Entry 4RQ4 (X-ray diffraction, 2.10 A resolution); this record covers chains A and T of the 4 polymer chains in the assembly.

Chain A:
Protein: DNA polymerase beta
From: Homo sapiens
Notes: EC 2.7.7.7, 4.2.99.-
Reference sequence: P06746 (DPOLB_HUMAN); residue numbers follow UniProt; this construct covers 1-335
Amino-acid sequence (343 residues; each row starts with the number of its first residue; numbers below 1 keep their minus sign (Met-1 is residue -1)):
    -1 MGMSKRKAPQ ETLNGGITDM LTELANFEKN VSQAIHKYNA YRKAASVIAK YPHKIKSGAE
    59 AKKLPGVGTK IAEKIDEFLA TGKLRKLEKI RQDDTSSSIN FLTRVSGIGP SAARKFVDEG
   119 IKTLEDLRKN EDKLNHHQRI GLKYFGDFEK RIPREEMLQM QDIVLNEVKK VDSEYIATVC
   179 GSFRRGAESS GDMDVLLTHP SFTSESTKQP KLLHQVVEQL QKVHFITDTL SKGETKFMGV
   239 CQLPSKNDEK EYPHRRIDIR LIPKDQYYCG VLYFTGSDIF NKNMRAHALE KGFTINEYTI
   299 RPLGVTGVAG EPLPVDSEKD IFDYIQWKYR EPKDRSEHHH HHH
Not modelled in the structure: -1 to 9, 336-341
Sequence notes: expression tag (-1 to 0, 336-341)
Metal / ion sites: Na+ site 1: Lys60, Leu62, Val65 (shared with 1 residue of chain D); Na+ site 2: Thr101, Val103, Ile106 (shared with 1 residue of chain P); Mg2+ site 1: Asp190, Asp192 (together with 2'-deoxyadenosine 5'-triphosphate, pyrophosphate) (shared with 1 residue of chain P); Mg2+ site 2: Asp190, Asp192, Asp256 (together with 2'-deoxyadenosine 5'-triphosphate) (shared with 2 residues of chain P)
Ligand contacts: 2'-deoxyadenosine 5'-triphosphate / pyrophosphate: Arg149, Gly179, Ser180, Arg183, Ser188, Gly189, Asp190, Asp192, Tyr271, Phe272, Thr273, Gly274, Ser275, Asp276, Asn279, Arg283
Curated features (UniProtKB/Swiss-Prot):
  - region: Arg183 to Asp192 (DNA-binding)
  - active site: Lys72 (Nucleophile)
  - binding site (K(+)): Lys60, Leu62, Val65, Thr101, Val103, Ile106
  - binding site (Na(+)): Lys60, Leu62, Val65, Thr101, Val103, Ile106
  - binding site (dATP): Arg149, Ser180, Arg183, Gly189, Asp190
  - binding site (dCTP): Arg149, Ser180, Arg183, Gly189, Asp190
  - binding site (dGTP): Arg149, Ser180, Arg183, Gly189, Asp190, Asp192
  - binding site (dTTP): Arg149, Ser180, Arg183, Gly189, Asp190
  - binding site (Mg(2+)): Asp190, Asp192, Asp256
  - modified residue: Lys72 (N6-acetyllysine), Arg83 (Omega-N-methylarginine), Arg152 (Omega-N-methylarginine)
  - cross-link (Glycyl lysine isopeptide (Lys-Gly)): Lys41 (interchain with G-Cter in ubiquitin), Lys61 (interchain with G-Cter in ubiquitin), Lys81 (interchain with G-Cter in ubiquitin)
  - natural variant: Leu22 (L22P: Found in a gastric cancer sample; uncertain significance), Tyr39 (Y39C: Found in a gastric cancer sample; uncertain significance), Gly118 (G118V: Decreased DNA-directed DNA polymerase activity), Arg137 (R137Q: Decreased function in base-excision repair), Arg149 (R149I: Decreased DNA-directed DNA polymerase activity), Asp160 (D160N: Found in a gastric cancer sample; uncertain significance), Cys239 (C239R: Found in a gastric cancer sample; uncertain significance), Lys289 (K289M: Found in a colon cancer sample; uncertain significance), Asn294 (N294D: Found in a gastric cancer sample; uncertain significance), Glu295 (E295K: Found in a gastric cancer sample; uncertain significance)
  - mutagenesis: Phe25 (F25W: No effect on 5'-dRP lyase activity. Decreased ssDNA binding), His34 (H34G: Decreased 5'-dRP lyase activity. Decreased ssDNA binding), Lys35 (K35A: Decreased 5'-dRP lyase activity. Decreased ssDNA binding. Loss of 5'-dRP lyase activity; when associated with A-68 and A-72. Decreased ssDNA binding; when associated with A-68 and A-72 ...), Tyr39 (Y39F: No effect on 5'-dRP lyase activity; Y39Q: Abolishes DNA polymerase and 5'-dRP lyase activity), Lys41 (K41R: Abolishes ubiquitination; when associated with R-61 and R-81), Lys60 (K60A: Decreased 5'-dRP lyase activity. Decreased ssDNA binding), Lys61 (K61R: Abolishes ubiquitination; when associated with R-41 and R-81), Lys68 (K68A: No effect on 5'-dRP lyase activity. Decreased ssDNA binding. Loss of 5'-dRP lyase activity; when associated with A-35 and A-72. Decreased ssDNA binding; when associated with A-35 and A-72 ...), Glu71 (E71Q: No effect on 5'-dRP lyase activity. No effect on structure shown by circular dichroism. No effect on ssDNA binding), Lys72 (K72A: Severely reduced 5'-dRP lyase activity. Does not affect ssDNA binding. Loss of 5'-dRP lyase activity; when associated with A-35 and A-68. Decreased ssDNA binding ...), Glu75 (E75A: Slightly decreased 5'-dRP lyase activity. Decreased ssDNA binding. No effect on structure shown by circular dichroism), Lys81 (K81R: Abolishes ubiquitination; when associated with R-41 and R-61), 5 further mutagenesis entries in UniProt

Chain T:
Molecule: 16-nt DNA strand
Sequence (16 nucleotides; each row starts with the number of its first residue):
     1 CCGACGGCGC ATCAGC
Modified residues: 8OG (8-oxo-2'-deoxy-guanosine-5'-monophosphate) at position 6

How chain A and chain T interact:
Residue-residue contacts (26):
  His34(A) with DC5(T), stacking on the base
  Ser229(A) with DC10(T), phosphate contact; DA11(T), phosphate contact
  Lys230(A) with DC10(T), hydrogen bond to the phosphate; DA11(T), hydrogen bond to the phosphate
  Gly231(A) with DC10(T), phosphate contact
  Glu232(A) with DC10(T), hydrogen bond to the phosphate
  Thr233(A) with DG9(T), hydrogen bond to the phosphate; DC10(T), hydrogen bond to the phosphate
  Lys234(A) with DG9(T), sugar contact; DC10(T), hydrogen bond to the phosphate
  Arg258(A) with DG9(T), sugar contact
  Tyr271(A) with DG7(T), base contact
  Lys280(A) with DC5(T), phosphate contact; 8OG_6(T), salt bridge to the phosphate
  Arg283(A) with 8OG_6(T), base contact; DG7(T), hydrogen bond to the sugar
  Ala284(A) with 8OG_6(T), phosphate contact
  Leu287(A) with 8OG_6(T), phosphate contact; DG7(T), phosphate contact
  Thr292(A) with DG7(T), hydrogen bond to the phosphate
  Ile293(A) with DG7(T), sugar contact
  Asn294(A) with DG7(T), phosphate contact; DC8(T), hydrogen bond to the phosphate
  Glu295(A) with DC8(T), sugar contact
  Tyr296(A) with DG9(T), hydrogen bond to the phosphate
Also at the interface, not in a pair above, chain A (19 interface residues in all): Asn37

Overview:
19 residues of chain A face 7 of chain T across their interface; the contacts include 10 hydrogen bonds, 1
salt bridge and 1 aromatic stacking contact. Among the polar pairs are Arg283(A)-DG7(T), Lys230(A)-DC10(T) and
Lys230(A)-DA11(T). Ligands of chain A: 2'-deoxyadenosine 5'-triphosphate / pyrophosphate.
Here chain A is DNA polymerase beta (Homo sapiens) and chain T is a 16-nt DNA strand. Entry 4RQ4 (Human DNA
Polymerase Beta With Gapped DNA Containing an 8-oxo-7,8-dihydro-Guanine(8-oxoG) and dATP soaked with MgCl2 for
...) was determined by X-ray diffraction together with 4RPX, 4RPY, 4RPZ, 4RQ0, 4RQ1, 4RQ2 and 5 further
entries from the same study.
